Entry 5A11 (X-ray diffraction, 2.47 A resolution); this record covers chains A and B.

[Chain A (and B)]
Name: Thiocyanate forming protein
Organism: Thlaspi arvense
Notes: chain B of this document is another copy of the same molecule, construct and numbering; everything in this record applies to it too
UniProt: G1FNI6 (G1FNI6_THLAR); numbering as in UniProt (aligned over 1-348)
Sequence (356 residues; row label = number of the first residue in the row; numbers below 1 keep their minus sign (Gly-7 is residue -7)):
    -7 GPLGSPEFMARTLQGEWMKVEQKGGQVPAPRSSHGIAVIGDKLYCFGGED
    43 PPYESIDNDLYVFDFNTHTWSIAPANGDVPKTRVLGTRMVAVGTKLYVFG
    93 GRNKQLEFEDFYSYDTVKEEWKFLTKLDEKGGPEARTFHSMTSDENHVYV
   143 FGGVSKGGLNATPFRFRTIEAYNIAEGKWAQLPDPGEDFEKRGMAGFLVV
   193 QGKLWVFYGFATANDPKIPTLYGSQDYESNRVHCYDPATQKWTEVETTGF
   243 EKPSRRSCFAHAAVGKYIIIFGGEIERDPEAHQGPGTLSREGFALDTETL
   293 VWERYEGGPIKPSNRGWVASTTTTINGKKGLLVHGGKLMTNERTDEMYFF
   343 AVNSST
Unresolved in the structure: -7 to 3
Sequence notes: expression tag (-7 to 0)
Swiss-Prot annotation at these positions:
  - active site: Arg94 (Proton donor), Arg157 (Proton donor), Glu220 (Proton acceptor)
  - binding site (a (Z)-N-(sulfonatooxy)alkanimidothioate): Glu46, Arg94, Thr129, Phe130, Arg157, Arg269, Trp309, Val310
  - binding site (Fe(2+)): Glu266, Asp270, His274
  - site: Tyr45 (Essential for catalytic activity), Thr154 (Critical for thiocyanate and epithionitrile formation with allylglucosinolate in the presence of myrosinase)
  - mutagenesis: Tyr45 (Y45F: Lost activity; Y45N: Strongly reduced activity), Glu46 (E46F/K: Reduced activity), Arg94 (R94A: Increased activity with allylglucosinolate but reduced acticity with benzylglucosinolate in the presence of myrosinase, thus leading to increased proportion of epithionitrile and accumulation ...), Phe130 (F130A: Lost activity), Leu151 (L151A: Normal activity; L151T: Normal activity but slightly reduced proportion of thiocyanate in favor of epithionitrile formation ...), Asn152 (N152A: Slightly reduced activity with a lower proportion of thiocyanate formation; N152M: Normal activity but slightly reduced proportion of thiocyanate in favor of epithionitrile formation ...), Ala153 (A153N: Normal activity but slightly reduced proportion of thiocyanate in favor of epithionitrile formation ...), Thr154 (T154A: Modified product profile with increased levels of simple nitrile at the expense of thiocyanate and epithionitrile), Arg157 (R157A: Reduced ability to form allylthiocyanate. Strongly reduced ability to form allylthiocyanate; when associated with A-94), Met186 (M186G: Increased activity), Ser216 (S216T: Modified product profile with increased levels of epithionitrile at the expense of isothiocyanate), Cys250 (C250V: Reduced activity), 8 further mutagenesis entries in UniProt

[Interface between chain A and chain B]
Contacting residue pairs (39; chain A residue first):
  Pro211(A) - Glu243(B)
  Thr212(A) - Glu298(B)
  Leu213(A) - Glu283(B)
  Leu213(A) - Glu298(B)
  Tyr214(A) - Glu298(B)  hydrogen bond (backbone-side chain)
  Tyr214(A) - Lys303(B)
  Tyr219(A) - Phe242(B)  hydrophobic
  Phe242(A) - Tyr219(B)  hydrophobic
  Phe242(A) - Arg247(B)
  Glu243(A) - Pro211(B)
  Arg247(A) - Phe242(B)
  Ile267(A) - Ile267(B)  hydrophobic
  Ile267(A) - Thr279(B)
  Glu268(A) - Ser281(B)  hydrogen bond
  Glu268(A) - Arg282(B)  hydrogen bond (side chain-backbone)
  Glu268(A) - Glu283(B)
  Glu268(A) - Asn306(B)
  Pro271(A) - Arg282(B)
  Pro271(A) - Lys303(B)
  Thr279(A) - Ile267(B)
  Thr279(A) - Thr279(B)
  Thr279(A) - Leu280(B)
  Thr279(A) - Arg282(B)
  Thr279(A) - Asn306(B)  hydrogen bond
  Leu280(A) - Thr279(B)
  Ser281(A) - Glu268(B)  hydrogen bond
  Arg282(A) - Glu268(B)  hydrogen bond (backbone-side chain)
  Arg282(A) - Arg269(B)
  Arg282(A) - Pro271(B)
  Arg282(A) - Thr279(B)
  Glu283(A) - Glu268(B)
  Glu298(A) - Thr212(B)
  Glu298(A) - Leu213(B)
  Glu298(A) - Tyr214(B)  hydrogen bond (side chain-backbone)
  Lys303(A) - Tyr214(B)
  Lys303(A) - Pro271(B)
  Asn306(A) - Glu268(B)
  Asn306(A) - Thr279(B)  hydrogen bond
  Met331(A) - Met331(B)  hydrophobic
Other interface residues (no listed pair), chain A (26 interface residues in all): Ile210, Ser246, Arg248, Arg269, Gly278, Arg296
Other interface residues (no listed pair), chain B (26 interface residues in all): Ile210, Ser246, Arg248, Gly278, Arg296

[In short]
Chain A and chain B each contribute 26 residues to their interface, with 8 hydrogen bonds. Among the polar
pairs are Tyr214(A)-Glu298(B), Glu268(A)-Ser281(B) and Glu268(A)-Arg282(B). UniProt lists 3 active-site
residues, 8 (Z)-N-(sulfonatooxy)alkanimidothioate-binding residues, 3 Fe2+-binding residues and 20 mutagenesis
sites on chain A.
Chain A and chain B are both Thiocyanate forming protein (Thlaspi arvense); the structure, The crystal
structure of Ta-TFP, a thiocyanate-forming protein involved in glucosinolate breakdown (space group P21), was
determined by X-ray diffraction.
